8CG3 - chains U and A of the 5 polymer chains in the assembly; structure by electron microscopy, 2.39 A resolution.

== Chain U (and A) ==
Name: TAR DNA-binding protein 43
Source organism: Homo sapiens
Notes: chain A of this document is another copy of the same molecule, construct and numbering; everything in this record applies to it too
Reference sequence: Q13148 (TADBP_HUMAN); residue numbers follow UniProt; this construct covers 1-414
Sequence (414 residues; each row starts with the number of its first residue):
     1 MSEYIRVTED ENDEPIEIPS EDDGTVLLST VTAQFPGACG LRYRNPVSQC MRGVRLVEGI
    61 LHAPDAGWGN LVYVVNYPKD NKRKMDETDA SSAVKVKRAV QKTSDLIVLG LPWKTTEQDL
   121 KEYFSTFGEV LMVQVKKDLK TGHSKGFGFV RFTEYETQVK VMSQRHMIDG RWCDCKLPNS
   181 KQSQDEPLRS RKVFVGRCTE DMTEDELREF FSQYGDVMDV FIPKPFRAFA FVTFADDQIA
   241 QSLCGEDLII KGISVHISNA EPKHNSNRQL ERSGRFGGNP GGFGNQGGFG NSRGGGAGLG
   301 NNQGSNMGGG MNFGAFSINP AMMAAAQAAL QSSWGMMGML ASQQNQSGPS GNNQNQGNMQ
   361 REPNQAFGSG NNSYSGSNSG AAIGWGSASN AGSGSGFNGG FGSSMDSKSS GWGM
Disordered / not traced: 1-271, 361-414
UniProt features mapped onto this chain:
  - motif: Lys82 to Arg98 (Nuclear localization signal), Ile239 to Ile250 (Nuclear export signal)
  - modified residue: Ser183 (Phosphoserine), Ser292 (Phosphoserine), Arg293 (Omega-N-methylarginine)
  - cross-link (Glycyl lysine isopeptide (Lys-Gly)): Lys79 (interchain with G-Cter in SUMO2), Lys84 (interchain with G-Cter in SUMO2), Lys95 (interchain with G-Cter in SUMO2), Lys102 (interchain with G-Cter in SUMO2), Lys181 (interchain with G-Cter in SUMO2), Lys263 (interchain with G-Cter in SUMO2)
  - natural variant: Asp169 (D169G: In ALS10), Asn267 (N267S: In ALS10), Gly287 (G287S: In ALS10), Gly290 (G290A: In ALS10), Gly294 (G294A: In ALS10; G294V: In ALS10), Gly295 (G295R: In ALS10; G295S: In ALS10), Gly298 (G298S: In ALS10), Ala315 (A315T: In ALS10), Ala321 (A321V: In ALS10), Gln331 (Q331K: In ALS10), Ser332 (S332N: In ALS10), Gly335 (G335D: In ALS10), 9 further natural variant entries in UniProt
  - mutagenesis: Ser48 (S48E: Complete loss of self-oligomerization), Thr103 to Ser183 (Loss of RNA-binding and reduced interaction with PPIA/CYPA), Leu106 to Cys175 (Completely abolishes RNA binding), Leu106 to Leu111 (Completely abolishes RNA binding), Phe147 to Phe149 (Highly reduces binding to RNA and DNA), Val193 to Ile257 (Alters but does not abolish RNA binding)
Reported in the primary citation:
  - post-translational modification sites: Arg293
  - conformationally variable residues (order/disorder transition, side-chain flip): Arg272 to Pro280, Ser347, Ser350
  - self-association interface (contacts with another copy of this molecule): Ala321 to Gln331

== Interface between chain U and chain A ==
Contacting residue pairs (214; chain U residue first):
  Arg272(U) - Arg272(A)
  Ser273(U) - Arg272(A)
  Ser273(U) - Ser273(A)
  Ser273(U) - Gly274(A)  hydrogen bond (backbone-backbone)
  Gly274(U) - Gly274(A)  hydrogen bond (backbone-backbone)
  Gly274(U) - Arg275(A)  hydrogen bond (backbone-backbone)
  Arg275(U) - Arg275(A)
  Phe276(U) - Arg275(A)  hydrogen bond (backbone-backbone)
  Phe276(U) - Phe276(A)  hydrophobic
  Phe276(U) - Gly277(A)  hydrogen bond (backbone-backbone)
  Gly278(U) - Gly277(A)
  Gly278(U) - Gly278(A)
  Gly278(U) - Asn279(A)
  Asn279(U) - Gly278(A)
  Asn279(U) - Asn279(A)  hydrogen bond (backbone-side chain)
  Pro280(U) - Pro280(A)
  Gly281(U) - Pro280(A)  hydrogen bond (backbone-backbone)
  Gly281(U) - Gly281(A)
  Gly282(U) - Gly282(A)
  Gly282(U) - Phe283(A)  hydrogen bond (backbone-backbone)
  Gly282(U) - Arg293(A)  hydrogen bond (backbone-side chain)
  Phe283(U) - Phe283(A)  hydrophobic
  Gly284(U) - Phe283(A)  hydrogen bond (backbone-backbone)
  Gly284(U) - Gly284(A)
  Gly284(U) - Arg293(A)  hydrogen bond (backbone-side chain)
  Asn285(U) - Gly284(A)
  Asn285(U) - Asn285(A)  hydrogen bond (side chain-backbone)
  Gln286(U) - Asn285(A)  hydrogen bond (backbone-backbone)
  Gln286(U) - Gln286(A)  hydrogen bond
  Gln286(U) - Gly287(A)  hydrogen bond (backbone-backbone)
  Gln286(U) - Asn291(A)
  Gln286(U) - Ser292(A)  hydrogen bond (side chain-backbone)
  Gln286(U) - Arg293(A)
  Gly287(U) - Gly287(A)
  Gly288(U) - Gly288(A)
  Gly288(U) - Phe289(A)  hydrogen bond (backbone-backbone)
  Gly288(U) - Asn291(A)  hydrogen bond (backbone-side chain)
  Phe289(U) - Phe289(A)  hydrophobic
  Phe289(U) - Asn291(A)
  Gly290(U) - Phe289(A)  hydrogen bond (backbone-backbone)
  Gly290(U) - Gly290(A)
  Gly290(U) - Asn291(A)  hydrogen bond (backbone-side chain)
  Asn291(U) - Asn291(A)  hydrogen bond (backbone-side chain)
  Asn291(U) - Ser292(A)  hydrogen bond (backbone-backbone)
  Ser292(U) - Ser292(A)
  Arg293(U) - Ser292(A)  hydrogen bond (backbone-backbone)
  Arg293(U) - Arg293(A)
  Arg293(U) - Gly294(A)  hydrogen bond (backbone-backbone)
  Gly295(U) - Gly295(A)
  Gly296(U) - Gly295(A)  hydrogen bond (backbone-backbone)
  Gly296(U) - Gly296(A)
  Gly296(U) - Ala297(A)  hydrogen bond (backbone-backbone)
  Ala297(U) - Ala297(A)
  Gly298(U) - Ala297(A)  hydrogen bond (backbone-backbone)
  Gly298(U) - Gly298(A)
  Gly298(U) - Leu299(A)  hydrogen bond (backbone-backbone)
  Leu299(U) - Leu299(A)
  Gly300(U) - Leu299(A)  hydrogen bond (backbone-backbone)
  Gly300(U) - Gly300(A)
  Gly300(U) - Asn301(A)  hydrogen bond (backbone-backbone)
  Asn301(U) - Phe276(A)
  Asn301(U) - Asn301(A)
  Asn302(U) - Leu299(A)  hydrogen bond (side chain-backbone)
  Asn302(U) - Gly300(A)
  Asn302(U) - Asn301(A)
  Asn302(U) - Asn302(A)  hydrogen bond (side chain-backbone)
  Gln303(U) - Asn302(A)  hydrogen bond (backbone-backbone)
  Gln303(U) - Gln303(A)  hydrogen bond
  Gln303(U) - Gly304(A)  hydrogen bond (backbone-backbone)
  Gln303(U) - Trp334(A)  hydrogen bond
  Gly304(U) - Gly304(A)
  Gly304(U) - Ser332(A)
  Gly304(U) - Ser333(A)
  Ser305(U) - Asn302(A)  hydrogen bond (side chain-backbone)
  Ser305(U) - Gln303(A)
  Ser305(U) - Gly304(A)  hydrogen bond (side chain-backbone)
  Ser305(U) - Ser305(A)  hydrogen bond (side chain-backbone)
  Asn306(U) - Ser305(A)  hydrogen bond (backbone-backbone)
  Asn306(U) - Asn306(A)  hydrogen bond
  Asn306(U) - Met307(A)  hydrogen bond (backbone-backbone)
  Asn306(U) - Gln331(A)  hydrogen bond (side chain-backbone)
  Asn306(U) - Ser332(A)
  Met307(U) - Leu299(A)  hydrophobic
  Met307(U) - Met307(A)
  Gly308(U) - Met307(A)  hydrogen bond (backbone-backbone)
  Gly308(U) - Gly308(A)
  Gly308(U) - Gly309(A)  hydrogen bond (backbone-backbone)
  Gly309(U) - Gly309(A)  hydrogen bond (backbone-backbone)
  Gly309(U) - Gly310(A)
  Gly309(U) - Ala326(A)
  Gly310(U) - Gly310(A)  hydrogen bond (backbone-backbone)
  Gly310(U) - Met311(A)  hydrogen bond (backbone-backbone)
  Met311(U) - Met307(A)
  Met311(U) - Met311(A)
  Asn312(U) - Met311(A)  hydrogen bond (backbone-backbone)
  Asn312(U) - Asn312(A)  hydrogen bond
  Asn312(U) - Phe313(A)  hydrogen bond (backbone-backbone)
  Asn312(U) - Met323(A)  hydrogen bond (side chain-backbone)
  Phe313(U) - Gly298(A)
  Phe313(U) - Phe313(A)
  Gly314(U) - Phe313(A)  hydrogen bond (backbone-backbone)
  Gly314(U) - Gly314(A)
  Gly314(U) - Ala315(A)  hydrogen bond (backbone-backbone)
  Ala315(U) - Ala315(A)
  Phe316(U) - Gly296(A)
  Phe316(U) - Ala315(A)  hydrogen bond (backbone-backbone)
  Phe316(U) - Phe316(A)
  Phe316(U) - Ser317(A)
  Ser317(U) - Phe316(A)
  Ser317(U) - Ser317(A)  hydrogen bond (backbone-side chain)
  Ser317(U) - Ile318(A)  hydrogen bond (backbone-backbone)
  Ile318(U) - Ile318(A)
  Asn319(U) - Ile318(A)  hydrogen bond (backbone-backbone)
  Asn319(U) - Asn319(A)  hydrogen bond
  Pro320(U) - Ile318(A)
  Pro320(U) - Pro320(A)
  Pro320(U) - Ala321(A)  hydrogen bond (backbone-backbone)
  Ala321(U) - Ala321(A)
  Met322(U) - Ala321(A)  hydrogen bond (backbone-backbone)
  Met322(U) - Met322(A)
  Met322(U) - Met323(A)  hydrogen bond (backbone-backbone)
  Met323(U) - Met323(A)
  Ala324(U) - Met323(A)  hydrogen bond (backbone-backbone)
  Ala324(U) - Ala324(A)
  Ala324(U) - Ala325(A)  hydrogen bond (backbone-backbone)
  Ala325(U) - Ala325(A)
  Ala326(U) - Ala325(A)  hydrogen bond (backbone-backbone)
  Ala326(U) - Ala326(A)
  Ala326(U) - Gln327(A)  hydrogen bond (backbone-backbone)
  Gln327(U) - Gln327(A)  hydrogen bond
  Ala328(U) - Gln327(A)  hydrogen bond (backbone-backbone)
  Ala328(U) - Ala328(A)
  Ala328(U) - Ala329(A)  hydrogen bond (backbone-backbone)
  Ala329(U) - Ala329(A)
  Leu330(U) - Ala329(A)  hydrogen bond (backbone-backbone)
  Leu330(U) - Leu330(A)
  Leu330(U) - Gln331(A)  hydrogen bond (backbone-backbone)
  Gln331(U) - Gln331(A)  hydrogen bond
  Ser332(U) - Gln331(A)  hydrogen bond (backbone-backbone)
  Ser332(U) - Ser332(A)
  Ser332(U) - Ser333(A)  hydrogen bond (backbone-backbone)
  Ser333(U) - Ser333(A)
  Trp334(U) - Ser333(A)  hydrogen bond (backbone-backbone)
  Trp334(U) - Trp334(A)
  Trp334(U) - Gly335(A)  hydrogen bond (backbone-backbone)
  Gly335(U) - Gly335(A)
  Met336(U) - Gly335(A)  hydrogen bond (backbone-backbone)
  Met336(U) - Met336(A)  hydrophobic
  Met336(U) - Met337(A)  hydrogen bond (backbone-backbone)
  Met337(U) - Met337(A)  hydrogen bond (backbone-backbone)
  Met337(U) - Gly338(A)
  Gly338(U) - Gly338(A)
  Gly338(U) - Leu340(A)
  Met339(U) - Gly338(A)  hydrogen bond (backbone-backbone)
  Met339(U) - Met339(A)  hydrogen bond (backbone-backbone)
  Leu340(U) - Met339(A)  hydrogen bond (backbone-backbone)
  Leu340(U) - Leu340(A)  hydrophobic
  Leu340(U) - Ala341(A)  hydrogen bond (backbone-backbone)
  Ala341(U) - Ala341(A)
  Ser342(U) - Met339(A)  hydrogen bond (side chain-backbone)
  Ser342(U) - Leu340(A)
  Ser342(U) - Ala341(A)  hydrogen bond (side chain-backbone)
  Ser342(U) - Ser342(A)  hydrogen bond (side chain-backbone)
  Gln343(U) - Ser342(A)  hydrogen bond (backbone-backbone)
  Gln343(U) - Gln343(A)
  Gln343(U) - Gln344(A)  hydrogen bond (backbone-backbone)
  Gln344(U) - Gln331(A)
  Gln344(U) - Ser333(A)
  Gln344(U) - Gln344(A)  hydrogen bond
  Asn345(U) - Gln331(A)  hydrogen bond (backbone-side chain)
  Asn345(U) - Gln344(A)  hydrogen bond (backbone-backbone)
  Asn345(U) - Asn345(A)  hydrogen bond
  Asn345(U) - Gln346(A)  hydrogen bond (backbone-backbone)
  Gln346(U) - Ala329(A)
  Gln346(U) - Leu330(A)
  Gln346(U) - Gln331(A)
  Gln346(U) - Gln346(A)  hydrogen bond
  Ser347(U) - Gln346(A)  hydrogen bond (backbone-backbone)
  Ser347(U) - Ser347(A)
  Ser347(U) - Gly348(A)  hydrogen bond (backbone-backbone)
  Pro349(U) - Gln327(A)
  Pro349(U) - Ala328(A)
  Pro349(U) - Pro349(A)
  Ser350(U) - Pro349(A)  hydrogen bond (backbone-backbone)
  Ser350(U) - Ser350(A)
  Ser350(U) - Gly351(A)  hydrogen bond (backbone-backbone)
  Gly351(U) - Gly351(A)
  Asn352(U) - Gln327(A)
  Asn352(U) - Pro349(A)  hydrogen bond (side chain-backbone)
  Asn352(U) - Ser350(A)
  Asn352(U) - Gly351(A)  hydrogen bond (side chain-backbone)
  Asn352(U) - Asn352(A)  hydrogen bond
  Asn353(U) - Asn352(A)  hydrogen bond (backbone-backbone)
  Asn353(U) - Asn353(A)  hydrogen bond
  Asn353(U) - Gln354(A)  hydrogen bond (backbone-backbone)
  Gln354(U) - Ala326(A)
  Gln354(U) - Gln327(A)
  Gln354(U) - Gln354(A)  hydrogen bond
  Asn355(U) - Gln354(A)  hydrogen bond (backbone-backbone)
  Asn355(U) - Asn355(A)  hydrogen bond
  Asn355(U) - Gln356(A)  hydrogen bond (backbone-backbone)
  Gln356(U) - Ala324(A)  hydrogen bond (side chain-backbone)
  Gln356(U) - Ala325(A)
  Gln356(U) - Gln356(A)  hydrogen bond
  Gly357(U) - Met323(A)
  Gly357(U) - Gln356(A)  hydrogen bond (backbone-backbone)
  Gly357(U) - Gly357(A)
  Gly357(U) - Asn358(A)
  Asn358(U) - Asn358(A)  hydrogen bond (backbone-side chain)
  Asn358(U) - Met359(A)  hydrogen bond (backbone-backbone)
  Met359(U) - Met322(A)
  Met359(U) - Met359(A)
  Gln360(U) - Met359(A)  hydrogen bond (backbone-backbone)
  Gln360(U) - Gln360(A)  hydrogen bond
Other interface residues (no listed pair), chain U (89 interface residues in all): Gly277, Gly294, Gly348

== In short ==
Chain U and chain A each contribute 89 residues to their interface; the contacts include 115 hydrogen bonds.
Polar pairs include Asn279(U)-Asn279(A), Gly282(U)-Arg293(A) and Gly284(U)-Arg293(A). From UniProt: 15
mutagenesis sites on chain U. From the paper: a modification site at Arg293(U); conformational variability at
Arg272(U), Ser347(U) and Ser350(U).
Chain U and chain A are both TAR DNA-binding protein 43 (Homo sapiens); the structure, Structure of TDP-43
amyloid filament from type A FTLD-TDP (variant 1), was determined by electron microscopy (same publication as
8CGG and 8CGH).
